7CNP - chain A; structure by X-ray diffraction, 1.60 A resolution.

Chain A:
Protein: cis-3-hydroxy-L-proline dehydratase
From: Agrobacterium tumefaciens
Sequence (579 residues; each row starts with the number of its first residue; numbers below 1 keep their minus sign (Met-9 is residue -9)):
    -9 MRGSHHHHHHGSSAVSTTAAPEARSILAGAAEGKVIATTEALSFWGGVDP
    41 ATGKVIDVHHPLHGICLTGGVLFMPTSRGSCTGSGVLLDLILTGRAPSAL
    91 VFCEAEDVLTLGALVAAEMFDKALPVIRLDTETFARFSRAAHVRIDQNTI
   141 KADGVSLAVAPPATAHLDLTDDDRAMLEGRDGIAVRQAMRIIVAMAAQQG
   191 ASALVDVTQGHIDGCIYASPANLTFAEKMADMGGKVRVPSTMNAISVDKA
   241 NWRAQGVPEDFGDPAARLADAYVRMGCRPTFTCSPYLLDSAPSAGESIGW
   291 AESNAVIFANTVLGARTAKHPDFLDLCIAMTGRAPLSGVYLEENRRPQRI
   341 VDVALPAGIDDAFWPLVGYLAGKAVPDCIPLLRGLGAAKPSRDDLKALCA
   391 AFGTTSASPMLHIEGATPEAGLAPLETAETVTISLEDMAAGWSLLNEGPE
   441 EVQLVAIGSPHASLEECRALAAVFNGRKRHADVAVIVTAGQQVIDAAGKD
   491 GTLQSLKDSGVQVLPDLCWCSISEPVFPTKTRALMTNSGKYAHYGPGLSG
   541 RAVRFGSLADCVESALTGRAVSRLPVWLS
Not modelled in the structure: -9 to 10
Metal / ion sites: 2Fe-2S cluster Fe: Cys273, Cys508, Cys510
Residues lining bound ligands: 2Fe-2S cluster (FES): Asn233, Ala234, Cys273, Glu292, Asn294, Ser449, Pro450, Cys508, Cys510, Lys530
What the authors report for this chain:
  - 2Fe-2S cluster coordination: Cys273, Cys508, Cys510
  - 2Fe-2S cluster coordination through a water molecule: Glu292, Lys530
  - mutagenesis - S70A, C71A, D203A, C273A, C508A, C510A, K530A, Y534A: abolished catalytic activity
  - mutagenesis - W35A, T72A, I206A, S293A: decreased catalytic activity on C3LHyp
  - mutagenesis - C273A, C508A, C510A: abolished binding to 2Fe-2S cluster
  - mutagenesis - C71A: unchanged binding to 2Fe-2S cluster
  - catalytic residues: Ser70, Lys530 (proposed by the authors, not directly observed)
  - contacts within the chain: Ser70-Cys71 (backbone contact), Ser70-Thr72 (backbone contact)

Summary:
Bound to chain A: 2Fe-2S cluster. Cys273, Cys508 and Cys510 coordinate a 2Fe-2S cluster Fe ion. The paper
reports catalytic residues Ser70 and Lys530; S70A, C71A and D203A, among others, abolish catalytic activity;
12 substitutions were tested in all.
Chain A is cis-3-hydroxy-L-proline dehydratase (Agrobacterium tumefaciens); the structure, Crystal structure
of Agrobacterium tumefaciens aconitase X (apo-form), was determined by X-ray diffraction (same publication as
7CNQ, 7CNR, 7CNS and 7D2R).
